PDB entry 9DHZ | electron microscopy, 3.10 A resolution | chains C and K of the 5 polymer chains in the assembly

== Chain C ==
Protein: Disks large-associated protein 5
From: Homo sapiens
UniProtKB: Q15398 (DLGP5_HUMAN); residues 1-285 here = UniProt positions 1-285
Amino-acid sequence (291 residues; row label = number of the first residue in the row; numbers below 1 keep their minus sign (Gly-5 is residue -5)):
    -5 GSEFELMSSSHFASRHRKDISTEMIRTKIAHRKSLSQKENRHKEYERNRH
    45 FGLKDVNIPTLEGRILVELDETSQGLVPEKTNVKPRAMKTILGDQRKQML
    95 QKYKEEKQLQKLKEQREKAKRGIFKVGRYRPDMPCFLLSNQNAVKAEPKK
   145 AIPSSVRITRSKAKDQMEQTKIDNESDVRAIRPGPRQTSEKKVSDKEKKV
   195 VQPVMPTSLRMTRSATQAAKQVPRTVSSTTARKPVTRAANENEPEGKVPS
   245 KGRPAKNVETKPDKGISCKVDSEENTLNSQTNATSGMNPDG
Not modelled in the structure: -5 to 86, 133-285
Construct notes: expression tag (-5 to 0)
Curated features (UniProtKB/Swiss-Prot):
  - modified residue (Phosphoserine): Ser67, Ser202

== Chain K ==
Protein: Tubulin beta chain
From: Sus scrofa
UniProtKB: P02554 (TBB_PIG); numbering as in UniProt (aligned over 1-445)
Amino-acid sequence (445 residues; numbered 1 to 445; the number before each row is that of its first residue):
     1 MREIVHIQAGQCGNQIGAKFWEVISDEHGIDPTGSYHGDSDLQLERINVY
    51 YNEAAGNKYVPRAILVDLEPGTMDSVRSGPFGQIFRPDNFVFGQSGAGNN
   101 WAKGHYTEGAELVDSVLDVVRKESESCDCLQGFQLTHSLGGGTGSGMGTL
   151 LISKIREEYPDRIMNTFSVVPSPKVSDTVVEPYNATLSVHQLVENTDETY
   201 CIDNEALYDICFRTLKLTTPTYGDLNHLVSATMSGVTTCLRFPGQLNADL
   251 RKLAVNMVPFPRLHFFMPGFAPLTSRGSQQYRALTVPELTQQMFDAKNMM
   301 AACDPRHGRYLTVAAVFRGRMSMKEVDEQMLNVQNKNSSYFVEWIPNNVK
   351 TAVCDIPPRGLKMSATFIGNSTAIQELFKRISEQFTAMFRRKAFLHWYTG
   401 EGMDEMEFTEAESNMNDLVSEYQQYQDATADEQGEFEEEGEEDEA
Not modelled in the structure: 431-445
Small-molecule neighbours:
  - GDP (guanosine-5'-diphosphate): Gly10, Gln11, Cys12, Gln15, Ile16, Glu69, Asn99, Ser138, Gly140, Gly141, Thr143, Gly144, Asp177, Thr178, Asn204, Tyr222, Leu225, Asn226
  - taxol (TA1): Lys19, Glu22, Val23, Asp26, Leu215, Leu217, Asp224, His227, Leu228, Ala231, Ser234, Phe270, Pro272, Leu273, Thr274, Arg276, Gln279, Arg359, Gly360, Leu361
Curated features (UniProtKB/Swiss-Prot):
  - motif: Met1 to Ile4 (MREI motif)
  - binding site (GTP): Gln11, Glu69, Ser138, Gly142, Thr143, Gly144, Asn204, Asn226
  - binding site (Mg(2+)): Glu69
  - modified residue: Ser40 (Phosphoserine), Lys58 (N6-acetyllysine), Ser172 (Phosphoserine), Thr285 (Phosphothreonine), Thr290 (Phosphothreonine), Arg318 (Omega-N-methylarginine), Glu438 (5-glutamyl polyglutamate)
  - cross-link (Glycyl lysine isopeptide (Lys-Gly)): Lys58 (interchain with G-Cter in ubiquitin), Lys324 (interchain with G-Cter in ubiquitin)
  - natural variant: His37 (H37V: In 2nd form), Asn48 (N48S: In 2nd form), Ala55 to Asn57 (sequence variant, change not given here; In 2nd form), Ser275 (S275A: In 2nd form)

== Chain C / chain K interface ==
Contacting residue pairs - 17 pairs, chain C then chain K:
  Arg90(C) with Thr409(K), hydrogen bond
  Leu94(C) with Met406(K), hydrophobic; Thr409(K); Glu410(K); Ser413(K)
  Tyr97(C) with Asp404(K); Met406(K), hydrophobic; Glu407(K); Glu410(K)
  Lys98(C) with Glu410(K), salt bridge
  Lys101(C) with Glu410(K)
  Lys119(C) with Glu125(K)
  Gly121(C) with Glu125(K)
  Arg122(C) with Ser126(K); Cys127(K), hydrogen bond (side chain-backbone); Asp128(K), salt bridge
  Arg124(C) with Asp128(K)
Other interface residues (no listed pair), chain C (13 interface residues in all): Met93, Lys105, Gln109, Ile117
Other interface residues (no listed pair), chain K (13 interface residues in all): Arg121, Ser153, Glu157
Interface features reported in the paper:
  - interface residues, chain C: Leu94(C), Tyr97(C), Lys98(C), Lys101(C), Arg115(C)
  - interface residues, chain K: Met406(K), Glu410(K)

== Summary ==
Chain C and chain K each contribute 13 residues to their interface, with 2 hydrogen bonds and 2 salt bridges.
Polar contacts include Lys98(C)-Glu410(K), Arg122(C)-Asp128(K) and Arg90(C)-Thr409(K). Chain K binds taxol and
GDP. From the paper: interface residues Leu94(C), Tyr97(C) and Met406(K) among others.
Here chain C is Disks large-associated protein 5 (Homo sapiens) and chain K is Tubulin beta chain (Sus
scrofa). Entry 9DHZ (Cryo-EM structure of HURP bound to a microtubule) was determined by electron microscopy
together with 9DI0, 9DXC and 9DXE from the same study.
